Entry 7S4G (X-ray diffraction, 2.20 A resolution); this record covers chains A and K of the 3 polymer chains in the assembly.

[Chain A]
Molecule: heavy chain Fab 1G4
From: Homo sapiens
Notes: antibody fragment or engineered binder
Chain sequence (223 residues; each row starts with the number of its first residue; numbering starts at 0):
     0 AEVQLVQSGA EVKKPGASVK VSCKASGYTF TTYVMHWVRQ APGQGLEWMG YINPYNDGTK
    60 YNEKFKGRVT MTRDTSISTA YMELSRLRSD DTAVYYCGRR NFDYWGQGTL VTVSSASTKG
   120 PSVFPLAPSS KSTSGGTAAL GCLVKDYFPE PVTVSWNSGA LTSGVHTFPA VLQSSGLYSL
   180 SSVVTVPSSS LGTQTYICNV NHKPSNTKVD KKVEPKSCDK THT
Not modelled in the structure: 0, 129-135, 216-222
Cystine bridges: Cys-22/Cys-96, Cys-141/Cys-197

[Chain K]
Molecule: Lymphocyte antigen 6 complex locus protein G6d
From: Homo sapiens
Notes: fragment: C-ter peptide
Reference sequence: O95868 (LY66D_HUMAN); residues 95-103 here = UniProt positions 95-103
Chain sequence (9 residues; each row starts with the number of its first residue):
    95 DCYLGDLCN
Cystine bridges: Cys-96/Cys-102

[Chain A / chain K interface]
Contacting residue pairs (9):
  Tyr-32(A) / Asp-95(K)
  Tyr-32(A) / Tyr-97(K)
  Val-33(A) / Tyr-97(K)  hydrogen bond (backbone-side chain)
  His-35(A) / Leu-98(K)
  Lys-59(A) / Asp-100(K)  salt bridge
  Arg-99(A) / Asp-95(K)  salt bridge
  Arg-99(A) / Tyr-97(K)
  Arg-99(A) / Leu-98(K)
  Asn-100(A) / Tyr-97(K)
Also at the interface, not in a pair above, chain A (9 interface residues in all): Thr-31, Tyr-50, Phe-101
Also at the interface, not in a pair above, chain K (5 interface residues in all): Leu-101

[Summary]
9 residues of chain A and 5 residues of chain K are in contact, with 1 hydrogen bond and 2 salt bridges. Polar
contacts include Lys-59(A)/Asp-100(K), Arg-99(A)/Asp-95(K) and Val-33(A)/Tyr-97(K).
Here chain A is heavy chain Fab 1G4 and chain K is Lymphocyte antigen 6 complex locus protein G6d, both from
Homo sapiens. Entry 7S4G (Fab fragment bound to the Cter peptide of Ly6G6D) was determined by X-ray
diffraction.
